PDB entry 5VXX | electron microscopy, 5.10 A resolution (low resolution: residue-level contacts below are approximate; hydrogen-bond / salt-bridge calls are withheld) | chains A and B of the 21 polymer chains in the assembly

# Chain A (and B)
Protein: Fimbrial protein
Organism: Neisseria gonorrhoeae
Notes: engineered mutation(s): P69S, S71T; chain B of this document is another copy of the same molecule, construct and numbering; everything in this record applies to it too
UniProt: P02974 (FMM1_NEIGO); residues 1-158 here correspond to UniProt positions 8-165 (UniProt number = residue number + 7)
Sequence (158 residues; numbered 1 to 158; the number before each row is that of its first residue):
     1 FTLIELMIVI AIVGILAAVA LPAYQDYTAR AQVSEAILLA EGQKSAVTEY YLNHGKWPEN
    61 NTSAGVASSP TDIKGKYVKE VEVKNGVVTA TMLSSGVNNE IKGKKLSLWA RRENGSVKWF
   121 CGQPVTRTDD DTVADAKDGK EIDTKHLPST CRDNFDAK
Disordered / not traced: 157-158
Differences from the reference sequence: variant Ser69 (Pro76 in P02974), Thr71 (Ser78 in P02974)
Cystine bridges: Cys121-Cys151
Covalently attached groups: bacillosamine (B6D) linked to Ser63; phosphoric acid mono-(2-amino-ethyl) ester (OPE) linked to Ser68
Residues lining bound ligands:
  - bacillosamine (B6D; 2,4-bisacetamido-2,4,6-trideoxy-beta-D-glucopyranose): Tyr50, Lys56, Glu59, Asn60, Thr62
  - phosphoric acid mono-(2-amino-ethyl) ester (OPE): Thr62, Ala67, Ser69
UniProt features mapped onto this chain:
  - modified residue: Phe1 (N-methylphenylalanine), Ser68 (O-(2-aminoethylphosphoryl)serine), Ser94 (O-(sn-1-glycerophosphoryl)serine)
  - glycosylation: Ser63 (O-linked (DADDGlc) serine)
Reported in the primary citation:
  - conformationally variable residues: Gly14, Ile15 to Ala23
  - post-translational modification sites: Ser63, Ser68
  - binding site for bacillosamine: Ser63
  - binding site for phosphoric acid mono-(2-amino-ethyl) ester: Ser68

# How chain A and chain B interact
Pairs across the interface - 14 pairs, chain A then chain B:
  Phe1(A) with Glu5(B)
  Thr2(A) with Glu5(B); Ile8(B); Ile12(B)
  Leu6(A) with Ile8(B)
  Asp72(A) with Glu113(B); Asn114(B)
  Lys74(A) with Glu113(B); Ser116(B); Lys118(B)
  Gly75(A) with Lys118(B)
  Lys76(A) with Lys118(B); Thr150(B)
  Tyr77(A) with Thr150(B)
Interface residues without a listed pair, chain A (10 interface residues in all): Glu5, Leu39
Interface residues without a listed pair, chain B (11 interface residues in all): Trp119, Phe120, Cys151
From the paper, about this interface:
  - specific contacts: Glu5(B)-Phe1(A), Glu5(B)-Thr2(A) (hydrogen bond)
  - interface residues, chain A: Lys74(A), Lys76(A), Tyr77(A)

# Summary
10 residues of chain A face 11 of chain B across their interface. The paper describes a contact between
Glu5(B) and Phe1(A); a hydrogen bond between Glu5(B) and Thr2(A). Covalently linked phosphoric acid
mono-(2-amino-ethyl) ester: at Ser68(A). The paper reports a binding site for bacillosamine at Ser63(A); a
binding site for phosphoric acid mono-(2-amino-ethyl) ester at Ser68(A).
Chain A and chain B are both Fimbrial protein (Neisseria gonorrhoeae); the structure, Cryo-EM reconstruction
of Neisseria gonorrhoeae Type IV pilus, was determined by electron microscopy (same publication as 5VXY).
